PDB entry 7Z50 | X-ray diffraction, 2.65 A resolution | chains B and T of the 5 polymer chains in the assembly

== Chain B ==
Protein: H2-Ab1 protein
Organism: Mus musculus
UniProtKB: Q31135 (Q31135_MOUSE); residues 1-197 here correspond to UniProt positions 28-224 (UniProt number = residue number + 27)
Sequence (230 residues; numbered -25 to 204; the number before each row is that of its first residue; numbers below 1 keep their minus sign (Leu-25 is residue -25)):
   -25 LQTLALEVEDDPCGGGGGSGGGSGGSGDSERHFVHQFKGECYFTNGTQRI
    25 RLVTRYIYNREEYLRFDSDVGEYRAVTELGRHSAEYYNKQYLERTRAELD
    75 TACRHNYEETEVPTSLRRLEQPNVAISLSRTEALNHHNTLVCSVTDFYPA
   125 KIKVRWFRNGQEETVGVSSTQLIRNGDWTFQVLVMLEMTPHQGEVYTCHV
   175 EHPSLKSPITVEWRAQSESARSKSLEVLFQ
Disordered / not traced: -25 to 4, 104-111, 190-204
Disulfide bonds: Cys15-Cys77, Cys116-Cys172
Covalent attachments: N-acetylglucosamine (NAG) linked to Asn19
Construct notes: expression tag (-25 to 0, 198-204)
What the authors report for this chain:
  - conformationally variable residues (side-chain flip): Arg68, Glu72

== Chain T ==
Protein: Hybrid insulin peptide
Organism: Mus musculus
Sequence (15 residues; row label = number of the first residue in the row; numbers below 1 keep their minus sign (Leu-1 is residue -1)):
    -1 LQTLALEVEDDPCGG
Disordered / not traced: 12-13
What the authors report for this chain:
  - conformationally variable residues: Glu5

== Interface between chain B and chain T ==
Residue-residue contacts (28):
  Phe11(B) - Leu4(T)
  Phe11(B) - Glu5(T)
  Phe11(B) - Val6(T)  hydrophobic
  Gly13(B) - Leu4(T)
  Glu14(B) - Leu4(T)
  Leu26(B) - Leu4(T)  hydrophobic
  Tyr30(B) - Val6(T)  hydrophobic
  Tyr30(B) - Glu7(T)  hydrogen bond (side chain-backbone)
  Ser57(B) - Asp9(T)  hydrogen bond
  Tyr60(B) - Pro10(T)
  Tyr61(B) - Glu7(T)  hydrogen bond (side chain-backbone)
  Tyr61(B) - Asp8(T)  hydrogen bond (side chain-backbone)
  Tyr61(B) - Asp9(T)  hydrogen bond (side chain-backbone)
  Tyr61(B) - Pro10(T)
  Tyr65(B) - Glu7(T)
  Tyr65(B) - Asp8(T)  hydrogen bond (side chain-backbone)
  Arg68(B) - Glu5(T)  salt bridge
  Arg68(B) - Glu7(T)  salt bridge
  Glu72(B) - Leu4(T)
  Thr75(B) - Leu2(T)
  Ala76(B) - Leu4(T)  hydrophobic
  His79(B) - Gln0(T)  hydrogen bond (side chain-backbone)
  His79(B) - Leu2(T)
  Asn80(B) - Thr1(T)  hydrogen bond
  Asn80(B) - Leu2(T)  hydrogen bond (side chain-backbone)
  Glu83(B) - Leu-1(T)
  Thr84(B) - Gln0(T)
  Thr84(B) - Thr1(T)
Other interface residues (no listed pair), chain B (21 interface residues in all): Cys15, Tyr47, His56, Pro87
Other interface residues (no listed pair), chain T (12 interface residues in all): Ala3
From the paper, about this interface:
  - residue pairs: Tyr65(B)-Glu7(T), Arg68(B)-Glu5(T) (salt bridge), Arg68(B)-Glu7(T) (salt bridge)

== In short ==
The interface between chain B and chain T involves 21 residues on one side and 12 on the other; the contacts
include 9 hydrogen bonds and 2 salt bridges. Polar pairs include Arg68(B)-Glu5(T), Arg68(B)-Glu7(T) and
Tyr30(B)-Glu7(T). The authors report a contact between Tyr65(B) and Glu7(T); salt bridges between Arg68(B) and
Glu5(T) and Arg68(B) and Glu7(T). The paper reports conformational variability at Arg68(B), Glu72(B) and
Glu5(T).
Chain B is H2-Ab1 protein and chain T is Hybrid insulin peptide, both from Mus musculus; the structure,
Structure of the highly diabetogenic 4.1-T cell receptor targeting a hybrid insulin peptide bound to I-Ag7,
was determined by X-ray diffraction, deposited together with 7QHP.
